7OGN - chains C and D of the 6 polymer chains in the assembly; structure by X-ray diffraction, 2.20 A resolution.

== Chain C ==
Name: Tubulin alpha-1B chain
From: Bos taurus
UniProt: P81947 (TBA1B_BOVIN); residue numbers follow UniProt; this construct covers 1-451
Chain sequence (451 residues; numbered 1 to 451; the number before each row is that of its first residue):
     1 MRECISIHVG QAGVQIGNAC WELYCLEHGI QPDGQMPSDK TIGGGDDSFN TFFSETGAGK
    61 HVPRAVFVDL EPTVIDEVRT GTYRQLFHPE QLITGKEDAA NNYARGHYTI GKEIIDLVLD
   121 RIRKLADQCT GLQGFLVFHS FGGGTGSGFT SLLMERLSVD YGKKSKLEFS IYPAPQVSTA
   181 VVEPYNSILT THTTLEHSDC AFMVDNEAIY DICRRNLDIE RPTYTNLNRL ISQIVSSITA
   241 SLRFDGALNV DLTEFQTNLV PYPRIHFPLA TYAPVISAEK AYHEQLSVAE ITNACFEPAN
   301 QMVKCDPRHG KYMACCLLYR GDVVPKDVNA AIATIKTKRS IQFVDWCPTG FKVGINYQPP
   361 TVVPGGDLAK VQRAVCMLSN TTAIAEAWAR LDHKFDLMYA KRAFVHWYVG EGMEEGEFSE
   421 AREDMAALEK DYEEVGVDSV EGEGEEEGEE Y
Not modelled in the structure: 441-451
Ion coordination: Ca2+: Asp39, Thr41, Gly44, Glu55
Residues lining bound ligands: GTP (guanosine-5'-triphosphate): Gly10, Gln11, Ala12, Gln15, Ile16, Asp69, Asp98, Ala99, Ala100, Asn101, Ser140, Gly142, Gly143, Gly144, Thr145, Gly146, Ile171, Pro173, Val177, Ser178, Glu183, Asn206, Tyr224, Leu227, Asn228, Ile231

== Chain D ==
Name: Tubulin beta-2B chain
From: Bos taurus
UniProt: Q6B856 (TBB2B_BOVIN); the author numbering skips numbers that UniProt does not, so the offset changes along the chain: 1-42 = UniProt 1-42; 45-360 = UniProt 43-358; 369-455 = UniProt 359-445
Chain sequence (445 residues; numbered 1 to 455; 10 numbers in that range are skipped by the numbering (no residue carries them; nothing is unmodelled there); the number before each row is that of its first residue):
     1 MREIVHIQAG QCGNQIGAKF WEVISDEHGI DPTGSYHGDS DL
    45 QLERINVYYN EATGNKYVPR AILVDLEPGT MDSVRSGPFG QIFRPDNFVF GQSGAGNNWA
   105 KGHYTEGAEL VDSVLDVVRK ESESCDCLQG FQLTHSLGGG TGSGMGTLLI SKIREEYPDR
   165 IMNTFSVMPS PKVSDTVVEP YNATLSVHQL VENTDETYCI DNEALYDICF RTLKLTTPTY
   225 GDLNHLVSAT MSGVTTCLRF PGQLNADLRK LAVNMVPFPR LHFFMPGFAP LTSRGSQQYR
   285 ALTVPELTQQ MFDSKNMMAA CDPRHGRYLT VAAIFRGRMS MKEVDEQMLN VQNKNSSYFV
   345 EWIPNNVKTA VCDIPP
   369 RGLKMSATFI GNSTAIQELF KRISEQFTAM FRRKAFLHWY TGEGMDEMEF TEAESNMNDL
   429 VSEYQQYQDA TADEQGEFEE EEGEDEA
Not modelled in the structure: 246-249, 281-285, 442-455
Ion coordination: Mg2+: Gln11 (together with GDP)
Residues lining bound ligands:
  - GDP (guanosine-5'-diphosphate): Gly10, Gln11, Cys12, Gln15, Ile16, Asp69, Ala99, Asn101, Ser140, Gly142, Gly143, Gly144, Thr145, Gly146, Val171, Pro173, Val177, Ser178, Asp179, Glu183, Asn206, Leu209, Tyr224, Leu227, Asn228
  - Mebendazole (V95; methyl N-(6-benzoyl-1H-benzimidazol-2-yl)carbamate): Tyr52, Gln136, Asn167, Phe169, Glu200, Tyr202, Val238, Thr239, Cys241, Leu242, Leu252, Leu255, Met259, Ala316, Ala317, Ile318, Lys352, Thr353, Ala354, Ile378
Swiss-Prot annotation at these positions:
  - motif: Met1 to Ile4 (MREI motif)
  - binding site (GTP): Gln11, Glu71, Ser140, Gly144, Thr145, Gly146, Asn206, Asn228
  - binding site (Mg(2+)): Glu71
  - modified residue: Ser40 (Phosphoserine), Thr57 (Phosphothreonine), Lys60 (N6-acetyllysine), Ser174 (Phosphoserine), Thr287 (Phosphothreonine), Thr292 (Phosphothreonine), Arg320 (Omega-N-methylarginine), Glu448 (5-glutamyl polyglutamate)
  - cross-link (Glycyl lysine isopeptide (Lys-Gly)): Lys60 (interchain with G-Cter in ubiquitin), Lys326 (interchain with G-Cter in ubiquitin)
From the paper describing this entry:
  - binding site for Mebendazole: Asn167, Glu200, Leu248, Leu255, Ala316, Ala354

== How chain C and chain D interact ==
Contacting residue pairs - 60 pairs, chain C then chain D:
  Glu71(C) - Arg2(D)  salt bridge
  Asp76(C) - Met1(D)
  Lys96(C) - Asp130(D)  salt bridge
  Lys96(C) - Cys131(D)
  Glu97(C) - Cys131(D)
  Glu97(C) - Arg164(D)  salt bridge
  Glu97(C) - Arg253(D)  salt bridge
  Asp98(C) - Arg2(D)  salt bridge
  Asp98(C) - Asp251(D)
  Asp98(C) - Lys254(D)  salt bridge
  Ala100(C) - Arg253(D)
  Ala100(C) - Lys254(D)
  Ala100(C) - Val257(D)
  Asn101(C) - Lys254(D)
  Asn101(C) - Asn258(D)
  Arg105(C) - Arg253(D)
  Pro175(C) - Asn349(D)
  Pro175(C) - Lys352(D)
  Ser178(C) - Lys352(D)  hydrogen bond (backbone-side chain)
  Thr179(C) - Asn258(D)  hydrogen bond (backbone-side chain)
  Thr179(C) - Lys352(D)
  Thr179(C) - Thr353(D)
  Ala180(C) - Asn258(D)
  Ala180(C) - Lys352(D)
  Val181(C) - Asn258(D)  hydrogen bond (backbone-side chain)
  Val181(C) - Ile347(D)  hydrophobic
  Val181(C) - Pro348(D)
  Val181(C) - Asn349(D)
  Val182(C) - Asn258(D)
  Tyr210(C) - Asp329(D)
  Glu220(C) - Lys326(D)
  Arg221(C) - Met325(D)
  Arg221(C) - Asp329(D)  salt bridge
  Lys394(C) - Pro348(D)
  Lys394(C) - Asn349(D)  hydrogen bond
  Leu397(C) - Glu345(D)
  Leu397(C) - Trp346(D)
  Leu397(C) - Pro348(D)  hydrophobic
  Leu397(C) - Ala440(D)  hydrophobic
  Met398(C) - Trp346(D)  hydrogen bond (backbone-backbone)
  Met398(C) - Pro348(D)
  Lys401(C) - Phe262(D)
  Lys401(C) - Trp346(D)
  Lys401(C) - Ala438(D)
  Lys401(C) - Thr439(D)  hydrogen bond (side chain-backbone)
  Arg402(C) - Phe262(D)
  Ala403(C) - Pro261(D)
  Ala403(C) - Phe262(D)  hydrophobic
  Phe404(C) - Val257(D)
  Phe404(C) - Val260(D)
  Phe404(C) - Pro261(D)  hydrogen bond (backbone-backbone)
  Phe404(C) - Thr314(D)
  Phe404(C) - Ile347(D)  hydrophobic
  His406(C) - Val260(D)  hydrogen bond (side chain-backbone)
  His406(C) - Pro261(D)
  His406(C) - Phe262(D)
  His406(C) - Pro263(D)
  Trp407(C) - Ala256(D)
  Trp407(C) - Val257(D)  hydrophobic
  Trp407(C) - Val260(D)  hydrogen bond (side chain-backbone)
Interface residues without a listed pair, chain C (28 interface residues in all): Pro72, Thr73
Interface residues without a listed pair, chain D (33 interface residues in all): Leu132, Asp199, Met259, Asn350

== Summary ==
28 residues of chain C and 33 residues of chain D are in contact; the contacts include 9 hydrogen bonds and 7
salt bridges. Polar contacts include Glu71(C)-Arg2(D), Lys96(C)-Asp130(D) and Glu97(C)-Arg164(D). Chain C
binds GTP. Bound to chain D: GDP and Mebendazole. The paper reports a binding site for Mebendazole at
Asn167(D), Glu200(D) and Leu248(D) among others.
Chain C is Tubulin alpha-1B chain and chain D is Tubulin beta-2B chain, both from Bos taurus; the structure,
Crystal structure of T2R-TTL -mebendazole complex, was determined by X-ray diffraction together with 7ODN from
the same study.
